PDB entry 8WYF | electron microscopy, 2.85 A resolution | chains B and E of the 5 polymer chains in the assembly

[Chain B]
Protein: SIR2 family protein
Source organism: Bacillus subtilis
Sequence (1005 residues; numbered 1 to 1005; the number before each row is that of its first residue):
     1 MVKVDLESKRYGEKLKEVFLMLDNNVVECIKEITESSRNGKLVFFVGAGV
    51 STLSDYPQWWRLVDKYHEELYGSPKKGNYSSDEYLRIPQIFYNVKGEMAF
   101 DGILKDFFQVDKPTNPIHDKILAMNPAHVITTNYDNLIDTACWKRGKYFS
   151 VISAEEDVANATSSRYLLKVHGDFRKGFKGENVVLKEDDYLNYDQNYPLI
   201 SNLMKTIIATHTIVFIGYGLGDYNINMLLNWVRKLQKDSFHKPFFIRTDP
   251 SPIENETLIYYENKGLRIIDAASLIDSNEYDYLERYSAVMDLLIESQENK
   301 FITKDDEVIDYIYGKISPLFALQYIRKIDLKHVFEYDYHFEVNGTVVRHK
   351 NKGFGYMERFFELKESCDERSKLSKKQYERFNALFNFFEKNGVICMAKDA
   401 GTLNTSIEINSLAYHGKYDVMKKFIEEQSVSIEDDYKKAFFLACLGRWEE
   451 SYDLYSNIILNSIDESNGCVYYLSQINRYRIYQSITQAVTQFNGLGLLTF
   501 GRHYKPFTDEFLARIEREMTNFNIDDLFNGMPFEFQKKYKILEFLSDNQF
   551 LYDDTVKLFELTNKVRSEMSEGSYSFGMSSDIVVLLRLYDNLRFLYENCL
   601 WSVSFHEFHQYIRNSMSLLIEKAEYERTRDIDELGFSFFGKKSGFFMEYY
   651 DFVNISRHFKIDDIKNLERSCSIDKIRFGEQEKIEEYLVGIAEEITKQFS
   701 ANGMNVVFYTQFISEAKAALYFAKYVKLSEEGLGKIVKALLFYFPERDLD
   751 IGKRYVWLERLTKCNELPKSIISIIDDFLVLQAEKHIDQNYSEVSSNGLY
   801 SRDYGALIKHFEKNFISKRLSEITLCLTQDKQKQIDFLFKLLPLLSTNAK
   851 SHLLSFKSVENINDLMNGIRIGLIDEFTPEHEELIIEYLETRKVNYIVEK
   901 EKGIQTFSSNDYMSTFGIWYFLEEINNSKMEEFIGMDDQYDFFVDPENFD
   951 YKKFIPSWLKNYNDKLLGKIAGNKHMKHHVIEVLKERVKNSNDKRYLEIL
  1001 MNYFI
Disordered / not traced: 1-7, 75-78, 464-466, 496-500, 566-578, 637-643, 898-910
Residues lining bound ligands: NAD (nicotinamide-adenine-dinucleotide): Gly-49, Thr-52, Leu-53, Gln-58, Trp-60, Tyr-79, Tyr-84, Gly-217, Tyr-218, Gly-219, Thr-248, Asp-249, Tyr-282, Tyr-286
From the paper describing this entry:
  - catalytic residues: His-171 (citing earlier work)
  - mutagenesis - W59A, N133A, D135A, H171A, Y282A: decreased catalytic activity
  - mutagenesis - T52A, W60A, D188A, T248A: unchanged growth
  - mutagenesis - T52A, W60A, T248A: unchanged catalytic activity
  - mutagenesis - Y282A: decreased growth
  - catalytic residues: Asn-133

[Chain E]
Protein: Bacillus phage SPbeta DSAD1 protein
Source organism: Bacillus phage SPBc2
UniProt: O64191 (O64191_BPSPB); numbering as in UniProt (aligned over 1-120)
Sequence (146 residues; numbered 1 to 146; the number before each row is that of its first residue):
     1 MIEIFKDTGATHDLVYHSKINTFVWDVEFDIVLSDSKELNKCYFVKCFNP
    51 YRINGKCDFAVSSIDIFSEGKRLLIENEFNFKITKAVHVATSKDVTEIVL
   101 HLSERISSPFPIVKEVVYLDWSHPQFEKGGGSGGGSGGWSHPQFEK
Disordered / not traced: 1-10, 127-146
Sequence notes: expression tag (121-146)
Curated features (UniProtKB/Swiss-Prot):
  - site: Phe-59 (Interaction with host DSR2)

[Interface between chain B and chain E]
Pairs across the interface - 62 pairs, chain B then chain E:
  Lys-665(B) with Trp-121(E); Ser-122(E)
  Glu-668(B) with Trp-121(E)
  Tyr-721(B) with Ser-122(E)
  Lys-724(B) with His-123(E), hydrogen bond (side chain-backbone); Pro-124(E), hydrogen bond (side chain-backbone)
  Val-756(B) with Leu-119(E), hydrophobic; Ser-122(E)
  Glu-759(B) with His-123(E), salt bridge; Pro-124(E)
  Arg-760(B) with Ser-122(E)
  Lys-763(B) with Pro-124(E)
  Ser-796(B) with Val-117(E)
  Asn-797(B) with Cys-47(E); Val-117(E); Leu-119(E)
  Gly-798(B) with Cys-47(E)
  Leu-799(B) with Asn-49(E); Leu-119(E), hydrophobic
  Tyr-800(B) with Asp-65(E), hydrogen bond; Arg-72(E)
  Ala-806(B) with Ile-53(E), hydrophobic
  Leu-807(B) with Ile-53(E), hydrophobic
  His-810(B) with Ile-53(E)
  Asn-863(B) with Glu-76(E), hydrogen bond (side chain-backbone); Asn-77(E); Glu-78(E), hydrogen bond (side chain-backbone)
  Ile-869(B) with Cys-57(E), hydrophobic
  Arg-870(B) with Leu-74(E); Ile-75(E), hydrogen bond (side chain-backbone); Glu-76(E)
  Asp-875(B) with Lys-56(E)
  Phe-877(B) with Cys-57(E), hydrophobic
  Tyr-888(B) with Glu-78(E), hydrogen bond
  Asp-911(B) with Asn-80(E)
  Tyr-912(B) with Asn-77(E); Glu-78(E)
  Thr-915(B) with Phe-59(E)
  Ile-918(B) with Phe-59(E), hydrophobic
  Trp-919(B) with Cys-57(E), hydrogen bond (side chain-backbone)
  Glu-924(B) with Lys-56(E); Cys-57(E), hydrogen bond
  Ser-957(B) with Asn-21(E)
  Lys-960(B) with Ser-18(E), hydrogen bond (side chain-backbone); Lys-19(E); Val-61(E)
  Asn-961(B) with Phe-59(E); Ala-60(E); Val-61(E), hydrogen bond (backbone-backbone)
  Tyr-962(B) with Phe-59(E); Val-61(E)
  Asn-963(B) with Asn-54(E), hydrogen bond; Asp-58(E); Phe-59(E), hydrogen bond (side chain-backbone); Ala-60(E); Val-61(E)
  Asp-964(B) with Pro-50(E)
  Lys-965(B) with Lys-56(E); Asp-58(E), hydrogen bond (side chain-backbone)
  Leu-966(B) with Phe-59(E), hydrophobic
  Asp-993(B) with Ser-18(E)
  Arg-995(B) with Lys-19(E)
Also at the interface, not in a pair above, chain B (44 interface residues in all): Arg-669, Tyr-755, Thr-762, Arg-802, Asn-867, Leu-922
Also at the interface, not in a pair above, chain E (39 interface residues in all): Tyr-16, Ile-20, Phe-48, Tyr-51, Arg-52, Gly-55, Ser-62, Ile-106, Pro-109, Glu-115, Phe-126

[Summary]
44 residues of chain B face 39 of chain E across their interface; the contacts include 14 hydrogen bonds and 1
salt bridge. Polar contacts include Glu-759(B)/His-123(E), Lys-724(B)/His-123(E) and Lys-724(B)/Pro-124(E).
The paper reports catalytic residues His-171(B) and Asn-133(B); W59A, N133A and D135A of chain B, among
others, reduce catalytic activity; 9 substitutions were tested in all.
Here chain B is SIR2 family protein (Bacillus subtilis) and chain E is Bacillus phage SPbeta DSAD1 protein
(Bacillus phage SPBc2). Entry 8WYF (Cryo-EM structure of DSR2-DSAD1-NAD+ (partial) complex) was determined by
electron microscopy together with 8WYA, 8WYB, 8WYC, 8WYD and 8WYE from the same study.
